6GHR - chains C and F of the 6 polymer chains in the assembly; structure by X-ray diffraction, 2.25 A resolution.

Chain C:
Name: Glyceraldehyde-3-phosphate dehydrogenase
From: Thermosynechococcus elongatus
Notes: EC 1.2.1.-
UniProt: Q8DIW5 (Q8DIW5_THEEB); numbering as in UniProt (aligned over 1-337)
Sequence (354 residues; numbered -16 to 337; the number before each row is that of its first residue; numbers below 1 keep their minus sign (Met-16 is residue -16)):
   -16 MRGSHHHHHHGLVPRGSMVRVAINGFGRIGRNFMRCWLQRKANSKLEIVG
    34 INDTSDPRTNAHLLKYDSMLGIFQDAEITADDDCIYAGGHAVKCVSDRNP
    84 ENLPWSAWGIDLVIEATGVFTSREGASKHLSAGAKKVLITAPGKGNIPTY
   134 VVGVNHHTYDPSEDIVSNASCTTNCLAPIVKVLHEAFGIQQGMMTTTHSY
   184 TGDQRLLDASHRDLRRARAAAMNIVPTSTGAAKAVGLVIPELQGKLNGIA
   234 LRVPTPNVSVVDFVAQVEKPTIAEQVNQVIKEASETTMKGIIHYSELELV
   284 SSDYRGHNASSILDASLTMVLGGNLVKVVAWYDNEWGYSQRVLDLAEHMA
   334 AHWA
Not modelled in the structure: -16 to -1
Differences from the reference sequence: initiating methionine (-16); expression tag (-15 to 0)
Small-molecule neighbours: NAD (nicotinamide-adenine-dinucleotide): Asn7, Gly8, Phe9, Gly10, Arg11, Ile12, Asn35, Asp36, Thr37, Asp80, Arg81, Ala99, Thr100, Gly101, Val102, Phe103, Thr123, Ala124, Ser153, Cys154, Thr184, Asn317, Glu318, Tyr321

Chain F:
Name: CP12 polypeptide
From: Thermosynechococcus elongatus BP-1
UniProt: Q8DHX3 (Q8DHX3_THEEB); residue numbers follow UniProt; this construct covers 1-75
Sequence (77 residues; row label = number of the first residue in the row; numbers below 1 keep their minus sign (Gly-1 is residue -1)):
    -1 GSMSNLEKQIEQAREEAHKICDTEGATSGQCAAAWDALEELQAEAAHQRA
    49 EQQDHKTSFQQYCDDNPDAAECRIYDD
Not modelled in the structure: -1 to 0, 21-26
Differences from the reference sequence: expression tag (-1 to 0)
Cystine bridges: Cys19-Cys29, Cys61-Cys70
Small-molecule neighbours: NAD (nicotinamide-adenine-dinucleotide): Asp66, Tyr73, Asp74

Chain C / chain F interface:
Pairs across the interface (6; chain C residue first):
  Thr37(C) with Phe57(F); Tyr60(F)
  Ser38(C) with Phe57(F)
  Asp39(C) with Phe57(F)
  Ser79(C) with Ser56(F)
  Arg81(C) with Tyr60(F)
Also at the interface, not in a pair above, chain C (6 interface residues in all): Thr42
Also at the interface, not in a pair above, chain F (5 interface residues in all): Thr55, Glu69

Summary:
6 residues of chain C and 5 residues of chain F are in contact. Ligands of chain C: NAD. Chain F binds NAD.
Here chain C is Glyceraldehyde-3-phosphate dehydrogenase (Thermosynechococcus elongatus) and chain F is CP12
polypeptide (Thermosynechococcus elongatus BP-1). Entry 6GHR (cyanobacterial GAPDH with full-length CP12) was
determined by X-ray diffraction, deposited together with 6GFO, 6GFQ, 6GG7, 6GHL and 6GVE.
